PDB entry 1H6F | X-ray diffraction, 1.70 A resolution | chains B and D of the 4 polymer chains in the assembly

[Chain B]
Name: T-box transcription factor TBX3
Source organism: Homo sapiens
Notes: fragment: t-domain residues 101-291
Reference sequence: O15119 (TBX3_HUMAN); residue numbers follow UniProt; this construct covers 101-291
Chain sequence (193 residues; each row starts with the number of its first residue):
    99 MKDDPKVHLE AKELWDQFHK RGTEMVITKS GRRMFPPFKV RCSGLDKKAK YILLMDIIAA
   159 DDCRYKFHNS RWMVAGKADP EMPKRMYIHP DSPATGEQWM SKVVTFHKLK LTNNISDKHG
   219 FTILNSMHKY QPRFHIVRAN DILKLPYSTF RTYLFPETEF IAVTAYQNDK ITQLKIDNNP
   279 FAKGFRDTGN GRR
Unresolved in the structure: 99, 286-291

[Chain D]
Molecule: 24-nt DNA strand
Notes: fragment: palindromic binding site
Sequence (24 nucleotides; each row starts with the number of its first residue):
     1 TAATTTCACA CCTAGGTGTG AAAT

[Interface between chain B and chain D]
Pairs across the interface (16; chain B residue first):
  Lys164(B) with DA3(D), phosphate contact; DT4(D), salt bridge to the phosphate
  Asn211(B) with DT6(D), hydrogen bond to the phosphate
  Ser224(B) with DT5(D), hydrogen bond to the phosphate
  Met225(B) with DT4(D), phosphate contact
  Thr262(B) with DT5(D), hydrogen bond to the phosphate; DT6(D), base contact
  Ala263(B) with DT5(D), base contact
  Gln265(B) with DT4(D), hydrogen bond to the phosphate
  Pro278(B) with DT13(D), sugar contact
  Phe279(B) with DT13(D), sugar contact; DA14(D), phosphate contact
  Lys281(B) with DC12(D), phosphate contact; DT13(D), salt bridge to the phosphate
  Gly282(B) with DC11(D), phosphate contact; DC12(D), phosphate contact

[Summary]
11 residues of chain B face 8 of chain D across their interface, with 4 hydrogen bonds and 2 salt bridges.
Polar contacts include Asn211(B)-DT6(D), Ser224(B)-DT5(D) and Thr262(B)-DT5(D).
Here chain B is T-box transcription factor TBX3 (Homo sapiens) and chain D is a 24-nt DNA strand. Entry 1H6F
(Human TBX3, a transcription factor responsible for ulnar-mammary syndrome, bound to a palindromic DNA site)
was determined by X-ray diffraction.
